Entry 8ILZ (X-ray diffraction, 1.77 A resolution); this record covers chain A.

# Chain A
Molecule: Histone-lysine N-methyltransferase SETD1B
Organism: Homo sapiens
Notes: EC 2.1.1.364
UniProtKB: Q9UPS6 (SET1B_HUMAN); numbering as in UniProt (aligned over 102-204)
Sequence (103 residues; numbered 102 to 204; the number before each row is that of its first residue):
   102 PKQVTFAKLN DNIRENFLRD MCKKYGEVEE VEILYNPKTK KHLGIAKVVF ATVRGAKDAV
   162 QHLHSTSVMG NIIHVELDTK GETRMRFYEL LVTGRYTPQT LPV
UniProt features mapped onto this chain:
  - natural variant: V129 (V129G: In IDDSELD)

# In short
Chain A is Histone-lysine N-methyltransferase SETD1B (Homo sapiens); the structure, Crystal structure of the
RRM domain of human SETD1B, was determined by X-ray diffraction (same publication as 8ILY).
